Entry 8FNH (electron microscopy, 2.50 A resolution); this record covers chains A and K of the 12 polymer chains in the assembly.

[Chain A]
Molecule: Lamina-associated polypeptide 2, isoform alpha, Integrase chimera
From: Homo sapiens
Notes: EC 2.7.7.-, 3.1.-.-
Reference sequence: chimeric construct of P42166, P12497: residues -53 to -3 from P42166 (LAP2A_HUMAN) positions 50-100 (UniProt number = residue number + 103); residues 1-288 from P12497 positions 1148-1435 (UniProt number = residue number + 1147)
Sequence (364 residues; row label = number of the first residue in the row; numbers below 1 keep their minus sign (Gly-75 is residue -75)):
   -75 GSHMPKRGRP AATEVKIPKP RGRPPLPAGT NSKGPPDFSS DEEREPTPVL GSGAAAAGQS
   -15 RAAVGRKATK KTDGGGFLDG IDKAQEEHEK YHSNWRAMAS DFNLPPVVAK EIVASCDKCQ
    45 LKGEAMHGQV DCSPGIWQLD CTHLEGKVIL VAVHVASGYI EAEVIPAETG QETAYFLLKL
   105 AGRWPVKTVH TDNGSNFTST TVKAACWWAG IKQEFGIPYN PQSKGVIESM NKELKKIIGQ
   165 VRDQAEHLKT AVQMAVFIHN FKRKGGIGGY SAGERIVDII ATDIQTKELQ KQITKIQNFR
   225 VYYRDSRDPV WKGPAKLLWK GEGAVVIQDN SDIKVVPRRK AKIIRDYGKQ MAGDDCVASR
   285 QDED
Unresolved in the structure: -75 to 0, 229-235, 269-288
Differences from the reference sequence: expression tag (-75 to -54); conflict Gln-17 (Arg86 in P42166); linker (-2 to 0); engineered mutation Lys148 (Gln1295 in P12497)
Bound ions: Zn2+: His12, His16, Cys40, Cys43; Mg2+ site 1: Asp64, Asp116 (together with Dolutegravir); Mg2+ site 2: Asp64, Glu152 (together with Dolutegravir)
Small-molecule neighbours: Dolutegravir: Asp64, Cys65, Asp116, Asn117, Gly118, Tyr143, Pro145, Gln146, Glu152
Reported in the primary citation:
  - conformationally variable residues (loop rearrangement, side-chain flip): His114, Phe139 to Ile141
  - mutagenesis - G140A (3- to 5-fold), G140S (3- to 5-fold), Q148K (5- to 10-fold): decreased catalytic activity
  - mutagenesis - Q148K: decreased growth
  - catalytic residues: Glu152 (citing earlier work)
  - mutagenesis - E138K: unchanged catalytic activity

[Chain K]
Molecule: 27-nt DNA strand
Sequence (27 nucleotides; each row starts with the number of its first residue):
    15 ACTGCTAGAG ATTTTCCCGC CCACGCT
Unresolved in the structure: 34-41

[How chain A and chain K interact]
Contacting residue pairs (5; chain A residue first):
  Asn18(A) - DG22(K)  phosphate contact
  Lys46(A) - DA21(K)  base contact
  Lys46(A) - DG22(K)  base contact
  Lys46(A) - DA23(K)  sugar contact
  Ala49(A) - DG22(K)  base contact
Other interface residues (no listed pair), chain A (6 interface residues in all): Cys43, Gly47, Glu48
Other interface residues (no listed pair), chain K (4 interface residues in all): DG24

[Summary]
6 residues of chain A and 4 residues of chain K are in contact. Chain A binds Dolutegravir. The Zn2+ site is
built by His12(A), His16(A), Cys40(A) and Cys43(A). The Mg2+ site 1 is built by Asp64(A) and Asp116(A). From
the paper: the catalytic residue Glu152(A); G140A, G140S and Q148K of chain A reduce catalytic activity.
Chain A is Lamina-associated polypeptide 2, isoform alpha, Integrase chimera (Homo sapiens) and chain K is a
27-nt DNA strand; the structure, Structure of Q148K HIV-1 intasome with Dolutegravir bound, was determined by
electron microscopy together with 8FND, 8FNG, 8FNJ, 8FNL, 8FNM, 8FNO, 8FNP and 8FNQ from the same study.
